Entry 1G7B (X-ray diffraction, 1.30 A resolution); this record covers chains B and D of the 4 polymer chains in the assembly.

Chain B (and D):
Molecule: Insulin B-chain
Notes: fragment: b-chain; chain D of this document is another copy of the same molecule, construct and numbering; everything in this record applies to it too
UniProt: P01308 (INS_HUMAN); residues 1-30 here correspond to UniProt positions 25-54 (UniProt number = residue number + 24)
Sequence (30 residues; each row starts with the number of its first residue):
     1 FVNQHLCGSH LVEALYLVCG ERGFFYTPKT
Bound ions: Zn2+ site 1: His5 (shared with 1 residue of chain H); Zn2+ site 2 near His10 (its only coordinating residue here)

Interface between chain B and chain D:
Contacting residue pairs (27; chain B residue first):
  Gly8(B) - Tyr16(D)
  Ser9(B) - Tyr16(D)
  Val12(B) - Val12(D)  hydrophobic
  Val12(B) - Phe24(D)  hydrophobic
  Glu13(B) - Ser9(D)  hydrogen bond
  Glu13(B) - Glu13(D)
  Tyr16(B) - Gln4(D)
  Tyr16(B) - His5(D)  hydrogen bond (side chain-backbone)
  Tyr16(B) - Gly8(D)
  Tyr16(B) - Ser9(D)  hydrogen bond (side chain-backbone)
  Tyr16(B) - Tyr26(D)  hydrophobic
  Glu21(B) - Pro28(D)
  Gly23(B) - Tyr26(D)
  Gly23(B) - Pro28(D)
  Phe24(B) - Val12(D)  hydrophobic
  Phe24(B) - Phe24(D)  hydrophobic
  Phe24(B) - Phe25(D)
  Phe24(B) - Tyr26(D)  hydrogen bond (backbone-backbone)
  Phe25(B) - Phe24(D)
  Phe25(B) - Phe25(D)  hydrophobic
  Tyr26(B) - Tyr16(D)
  Tyr26(B) - Gly23(D)
  Tyr26(B) - Phe24(D)  hydrogen bond (backbone-backbone)
  Pro28(B) - Gly20(D)
  Pro28(B) - Glu21(D)
  Pro28(B) - Gly23(D)
  Lys29(B) - Glu21(D)
Other interface residues (no listed pair), chain B (14 interface residues in all): Arg22, Thr27

Overview:
Chain B and chain D each contribute 14 residues to their interface, with 5 hydrogen bonds. Among the polar
pairs are Glu13(B)-Ser9(D), Tyr16(B)-His5(D) and Tyr16(B)-Ser9(D).
Chain B and chain D are both Insulin B-chain; the structure, 1.3 A structure of T3R3 human insulin at 100 K,
was determined by X-ray diffraction, deposited together with 1G7A.
